1MEC - chains 1 and 3 of the 4 polymer chains in the assembly; structure by X-ray diffraction, 3.20 A resolution.

Chain 1:
Protein: Mengo virus coat protein (subunit VP1)
Source organism: Mengo virus
UniProtKB: P12296 (POLG_ENMGO); residues 1-274 here correspond to UniProt positions 558-831 (UniProt number = residue number + 557)
Chain sequence (274 residues; row label = number of the first residue in the row):
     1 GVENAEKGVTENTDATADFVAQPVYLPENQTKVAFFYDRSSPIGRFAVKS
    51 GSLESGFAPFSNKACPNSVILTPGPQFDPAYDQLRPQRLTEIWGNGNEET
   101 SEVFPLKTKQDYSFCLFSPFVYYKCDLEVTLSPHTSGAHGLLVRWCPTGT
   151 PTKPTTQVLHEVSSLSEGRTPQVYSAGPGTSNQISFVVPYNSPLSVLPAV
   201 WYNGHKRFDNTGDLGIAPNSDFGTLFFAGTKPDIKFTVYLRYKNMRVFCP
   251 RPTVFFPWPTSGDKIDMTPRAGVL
Construct notes: conflict R45 (Ala602 in P12296)

Chain 3:
Protein: Mengo virus coat protein (subunit VP1)
Source organism: Mengo virus
UniProtKB: P12296 (POLG_ENMGO); residues 1-231 here correspond to UniProt positions 327-557 (UniProt number = residue number + 326)
Chain sequence (231 residues; numbered 1 to 231; the number before each row is that of its first residue):
     1 SPIPVTIREHAGTWYSTLPDSTVPIYGKTPVAPANYMVGEYKDFLEIAQI
    51 PTFIGNKMPNAVPYIEASNTAVKTQPLAVYQVTLSCSCLANTFLAALSRN
   101 FAQYRGSLVYTFVFTGTAMMKGKFLIAYTPPGAGKPTSRDQAMQATYAIW
   151 DLGLNSSYSFTVPFISPTHFRMVGTDQANITNVDGWVTVWQLTPLTYPPG
   201 CPTSAKILTMVSAGKDFSLKMPISPAPWSPQ
Disulfide bonds: C86-C88
Construct notes: conflict M58 (Val384 in P12296)

How chain 1 and chain 3 interact:
Pairs across the interface (58; chain 1 residue first):
  P147(1) - I223(3)  hydrophobic
  T148(1) - M172(3)
  G149(1) - M172(3)
  T150(1) - A102(3)
  T150(1) - I223(3)
  P151(1) - I223(3)
  P151(1) - S224(3)
  T156(1) - P227(3)
  V158(1) - P227(3)  hydrophobic
  E167(1) - P225(3)
  E167(1) - P227(3)
  G168(1) - S224(3)
  R169(1) - N100(3)  hydrogen bond
  R169(1) - I223(3)  hydrogen bond (side chain-backbone)
  R169(1) - S224(3)  hydrogen bond (backbone-side chain)
  T170(1) - S224(3)
  P171(1) - T17(3)
  Q172(1) - W14(3)
  Q172(1) - Y15(3)
  Q172(1) - S16(3)  hydrogen bond (backbone-backbone)
  V173(1) - T13(3)
  V173(1) - W14(3)
  V173(1) - Y15(3)  hydrophobic
  Y174(1) - T13(3)
  Y174(1) - W14(3)  hydrogen bond (backbone-backbone)
  S175(1) - T13(3)  hydrogen bond
  T180(1) - A11(3)
  T180(1) - G12(3)
  S181(1) - E9(3)
  S181(1) - A11(3)
  Q183(1) - E9(3)
  Q183(1) - H10(3)
  Q183(1) - T13(3)
  I184(1) - T13(3)
  S185(1) - E9(3)  hydrogen bond
  S185(1) - H10(3)
  S185(1) - Y15(3)  hydrogen bond (backbone-side chain)
  F186(1) - Y15(3)  hydrophobic
  Y190(1) - M221(3)
  N191(1) - Q103(3)  hydrogen bond (backbone-side chain)
  N191(1) - M221(3)
  P193(1) - Q103(3)
  P193(1) - T168(3)
  P193(1) - F170(3)
  P193(1) - M172(3)  hydrophobic
  K206(1) - N179(3)
  K206(1) - I180(3)  hydrogen bond (backbone-backbone)
  R207(1) - A178(3)
  R207(1) - I180(3)
  F208(1) - P131(3)  hydrophobic
  F208(1) - N179(3)
  F208(1) - I180(3)  hydrophobic
  P218(1) - N179(3)
  P218(1) - I180(3)  hydrophobic
  P218(1) - T181(3)
  N219(1) - M172(3)
  N219(1) - N179(3)
  N219(1) - T181(3)  hydrogen bond
Interface residues without a listed pair, chain 1 (35 interface residues in all): K153, S192, L194, S195, Y202
Interface residues without a listed pair, chain 3 (32 interface residues in all): I7, R8, G132, H169, R171, D176, V183

Overview:
35 residues of chain 1 and 32 residues of chain 3 are in contact, with 11 hydrogen bonds. Polar pairs include
R169(1)-N100(3), R169(1)-I223(3) and R169(1)-S224(3).
Here chain 1 is Mengo virus coat protein (subunit VP1) and chain 3 is Mengo virus coat protein (subunit VP1),
both from Mengo virus. Entry 1MEC (Conformational variability of a picornavirus capsid: ph-dependent
structural changes of mengo virus related to its host ...) was determined by X-ray diffraction.
